Entry 7NKH (electron microscopy, 2.78 A resolution); this record covers chains A and D of the 7 polymer chains in the assembly.

== Chain A ==
Protein: ATP synthase subunit alpha
Source organism: Mycolicibacterium smegmatis MC2 155
Notes: EC 7.1.2.2
UniProtKB: A0R202 (ATPA_MYCS2); residue numbers follow UniProt; this construct covers 1-548
Chain sequence (548 residues; row label = number of the first residue in the row):
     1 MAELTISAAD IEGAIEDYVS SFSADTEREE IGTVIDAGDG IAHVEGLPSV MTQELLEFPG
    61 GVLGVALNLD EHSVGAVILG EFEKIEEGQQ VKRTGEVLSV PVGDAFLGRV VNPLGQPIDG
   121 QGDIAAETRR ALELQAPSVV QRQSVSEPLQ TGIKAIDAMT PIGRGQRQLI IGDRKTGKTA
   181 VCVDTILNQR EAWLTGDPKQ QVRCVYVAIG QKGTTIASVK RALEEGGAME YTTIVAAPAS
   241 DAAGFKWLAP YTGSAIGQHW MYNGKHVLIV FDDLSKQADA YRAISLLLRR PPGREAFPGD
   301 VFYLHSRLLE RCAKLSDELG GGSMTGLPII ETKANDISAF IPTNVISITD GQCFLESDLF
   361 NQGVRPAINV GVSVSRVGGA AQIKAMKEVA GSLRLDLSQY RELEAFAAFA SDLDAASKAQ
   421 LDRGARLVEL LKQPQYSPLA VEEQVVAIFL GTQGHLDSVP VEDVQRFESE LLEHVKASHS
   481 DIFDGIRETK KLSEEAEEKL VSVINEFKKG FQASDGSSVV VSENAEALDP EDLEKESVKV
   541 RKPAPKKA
Disordered / not traced: 1-28, 522-548
Ion coordination: Mg2+: Thr179 (together with ATP)
Small-molecule neighbours: ATP (adenosine-5'-triphosphate): Asp173, Arg174, Lys175, Thr176, Gly177, Lys178, Thr179, Ala180, Glu331, Phe360, Arg365, Pro366, Gln433, Pro434, Gln435
UniProt features mapped onto this chain:
  - binding site (ATP): Gly172 to Thr179
  - site: Ser373 (Required for activity)

== Chain D ==
Protein: ATP synthase subunit beta
Source organism: Mycolicibacterium smegmatis MC2 155
Notes: EC 7.1.2.2
UniProtKB: A0R200 (ATPB_MYCS2); residues 1-475 here = UniProt positions 1-475
Chain sequence (475 residues; row label = number of the first residue in the row):
     1 MTATAEKTAG RVVRITGPVV DVEFPRGSVP ELFNALHAEI TFGALAKTLT LEVAQHLGDS
    61 LVRCISMQPT DGLVRGVEVT DTGASISVPV GDGVKGHVFN ALGDCLDDPG YGKDFEHWSI
   121 HRKPPAFSDL EPRTEMLETG LKVVDLLTPY VRGGKIALFG GAGVGKTVLI QEMINRIARN
   181 FGGTSVFAGV GERTREGNDL WVELADANVL KDTALVFGQM DEPPGTRMRV ALSALTMAEF
   241 FRDEQGQDVL LFIDNIFRFT QAGSEVSTLL GRMPSAVGYQ PTLADEMGEL QERITSTRGR
   301 SITSMQAVYV PADDYTDPAP ATTFAHLDAT TELSRAVFSK GIFPAVDPLA SSSTILDPAI
   361 VGDEHYRVAQ EVIRILQRYK DLQDIIAILG IDELSEEDKQ LVNRARRIER FLSQNMMAAE
   421 QFTGQPGSTV PLKETIEAFD KLTKGEFDHL PEQAFFLIGG LDDLAKKAES LGAKL
Disordered / not traced: 1-7, 475
Ion coordination: Mg2+: Thr167 (together with ADP)
Small-molecule neighbours: ADP (adenosine-5'-diphosphate): Gly161, Ala162, Gly163, Val164, Gly165, Lys166, Thr167, Val168, Glu196, Phe338, Phe343, Met416, Ala419, Phe422, Thr423

== Interface between chain A and chain D ==
Pairs across the interface - 74 pairs, chain A then chain D:
  Ile35(A) - Gly58(D)  hydrogen bond (backbone-backbone)
  Asp36(A) - His56(D)
  Ala37(A) - Gln55(D)
  Ala37(A) - His56(D)  hydrogen bond (backbone-backbone)
  Asp39(A) - Gln55(D)
  Asp39(A) - Arg272(D)  salt bridge
  Phe82(A) - Leu32(D)  hydrophobic
  Glu83(A) - Leu32(D)
  Glu83(A) - Phe33(D)
  Glu83(A) - Lys123(D)  salt bridge
  Ile85(A) - Leu32(D)
  Glu86(A) - Glu31(D)
  Glu86(A) - His56(D)
  Glu87(A) - His56(D)  hydrogen bond (backbone-side chain)
  Glu87(A) - Gly58(D)
  Glu87(A) - Asp59(D)
  Glu87(A) - Ser60(D)  hydrogen bond (side chain-backbone)
  Val110(A) - Phe127(D)  hydrophobic
  Ile118(A) - Phe127(D)
  Ile118(A) - Ser128(D)
  Arg174(A) - Phe324(D)
  Arg174(A) - Glu332(D)  salt bridge
  Arg174(A) - Ser352(D)
  Lys175(A) - Ser352(D)
  Lys212(A) - Lys155(D)
  Lys212(A) - Glu292(D)
  Lys212(A) - Ala325(D)
  Lys212(A) - His326(D)
  Lys212(A) - Leu327(D)
  Lys212(A) - Asp328(D)  salt bridge
  Gly213(A) - Phe127(D)
  Gly213(A) - Leu130(D)
  Gly213(A) - Glu292(D)  hydrogen bond (backbone-side chain)
  Thr214(A) - Leu130(D)
  Thr214(A) - Thr295(D)
  Ile216(A) - Phe127(D)  hydrophobic
  Ala217(A) - Pro132(D)
  Ser218(A) - Pro132(D)
  Arg221(A) - Glu131(D)  salt bridge
  Arg221(A) - Pro132(D)
  Pro238(A) - Glu292(D)
  Ala239(A) - Gly288(D)
  Ala239(A) - His326(D)
  Ser240(A) - Pro124(D)
  Ser240(A) - Glu292(D)
  Ala243(A) - Asp285(D)
  Lys246(A) - Ala284(D)
  Lys246(A) - Asp285(D)  salt bridge
  Arg282(A) - Ser275(D)  hydrogen bond
  Arg282(A) - Ala276(D)
  Ala283(A) - Pro281(D)
  Leu286(A) - Met273(D)  hydrophobic
  Leu286(A) - Ser275(D)
  Leu286(A) - Pro281(D)  hydrophobic
  Leu287(A) - Pro281(D)  hydrophobic
  Leu287(A) - Thr282(D)
  Arg289(A) - Gly271(D)  hydrogen bond (side chain-backbone)
  Arg289(A) - Met273(D)
  Arg290(A) - Met273(D)
  Glu295(A) - Ala276(D)
  Ala296(A) - Ser275(D)
  Ala296(A) - Ala276(D)
  Lys333(A) - Thr316(D)
  Ala334(A) - Thr316(D)
  Asp358(A) - Gln377(D)  hydrogen bond
  Asp358(A) - Lys380(D)  salt bridge
  Asn361(A) - Leu349(D)
  Asn361(A) - Ile373(D)
  Asn361(A) - Arg374(D)
  Asn361(A) - Gln377(D)  hydrogen bond
  Gln362(A) - Arg374(D)
  Arg365(A) - Tyr366(D)
  Arg365(A) - Gln370(D)  hydrogen bond
  Ala408(A) - Ser395(D)
Other interface residues (no listed pair), chain A (46 interface residues in all): Gly38, Asp119, Gln211, Asp241, Lys276, Pro292
Other interface residues (no listed pair), chain D (53 interface residues in all): Val29, Leu57, Leu61, Pro274, Glu289, Ala321, Thr330, Ala350, Asp381

== Overview ==
Chain A and chain D form an interface of 46 and 53 residues respectively, with 10 hydrogen bonds and 7 salt
bridges. Polar pairs include Asp39(A)-Arg272(D), Glu83(A)-Lys123(D) and Arg174(A)-Glu332(D). Ligands of chain
A: ATP. Chain D binds ADP.
Here chain A is ATP synthase subunit alpha and chain D is ATP synthase subunit beta, both from
Mycolicibacterium smegmatis MC2 155. Entry 7NKH (Mycobacterium smegmatis ATP synthase F1 state 2) was
determined by electron microscopy together with 7NJK, 7NJL, 7NJM, 7NJN, 7NJO, 7NJP and 20 further entries from
the same study.
